Entry 4PMY (X-ray diffraction, 1.60 A resolution); this record covers chain A.

== Chain A ==
Protein: Xylanase
Source organism: Xanthomonas axonopodis pv. citri
UniProt: Q8PET6 (Q8PET6_XANAC); residue numbers follow UniProt; this construct covers 23-325
Sequence (303 residues; numbered 23 to 325; the number before each row is that of its first residue):
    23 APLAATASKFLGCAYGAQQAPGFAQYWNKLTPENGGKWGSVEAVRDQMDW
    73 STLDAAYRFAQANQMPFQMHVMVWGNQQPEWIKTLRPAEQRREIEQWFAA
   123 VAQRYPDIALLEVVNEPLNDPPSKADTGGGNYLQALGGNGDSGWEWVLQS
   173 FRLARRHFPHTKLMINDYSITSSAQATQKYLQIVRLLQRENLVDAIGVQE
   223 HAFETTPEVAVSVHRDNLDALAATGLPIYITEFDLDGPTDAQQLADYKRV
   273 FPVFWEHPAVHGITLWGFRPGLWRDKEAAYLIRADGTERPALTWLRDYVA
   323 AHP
Metal / ion sites: Ca2+: Glu-64, Asp-68, Glu-115, Gln-118
Small-molecule neighbours: beta-D-xylopyranose (XYP): Glu-55, Asn-56, Lys-59, Trp-96, Gln-99, Trp-288, Trp-295

== Overview ==
Ligands of chain A: beta-D-xylopyranose. The Ca2+ site is built by Glu-64, Asp-68, Glu-115 and Gln-118.
Chain A is Xylanase (Xanthomonas axonopodis pv. citri); the structure, Crystal structure of GH10
endo-b-1,4-xylanase (XynB) from Xanthomonas axonopodis pv citri complexed with xylose, was determined by X-ray
diffraction together with 4PMU, 4PMX, 4PMZ and 4PN2 from the same study.
